Entry 8ZRL (X-ray diffraction, 2.60 A resolution); this record covers chains A and I of the 10 polymer chains in the assembly.

Chain A (and I):
Molecule: NAD-dependent methanol dehydrogenase
Organism: Bacillus methanolicus MGA3
Notes: EC 1.1.1.244; chain I of this document is another copy of the same molecule, construct and numbering; everything in this record applies to it too
UniProtKB: I3E2P9 (I3E2P9_BACMM); residues 1-385 here = UniProt positions 1-385
Chain sequence (393 residues; numbered 1 to 393; the number before each row is that of its first residue):
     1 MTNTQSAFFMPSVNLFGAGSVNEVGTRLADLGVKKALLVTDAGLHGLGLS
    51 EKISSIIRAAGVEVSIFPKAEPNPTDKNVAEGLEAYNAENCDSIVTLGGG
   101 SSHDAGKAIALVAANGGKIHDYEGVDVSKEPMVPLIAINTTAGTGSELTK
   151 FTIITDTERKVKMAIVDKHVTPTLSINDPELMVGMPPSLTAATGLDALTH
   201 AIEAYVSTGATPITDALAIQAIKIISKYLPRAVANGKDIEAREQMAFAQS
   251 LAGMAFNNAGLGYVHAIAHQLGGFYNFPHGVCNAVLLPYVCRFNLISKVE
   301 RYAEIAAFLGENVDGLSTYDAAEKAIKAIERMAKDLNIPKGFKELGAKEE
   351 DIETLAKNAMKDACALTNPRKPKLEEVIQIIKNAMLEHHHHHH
Unresolved in the structure: 1-2, 387-393
Differences from the reference sequence: conflict Thr2 (Lys in I3E2P9), Phe9 (Tyr in I3E2P9), Asp30 (Gly in I3E2P9), Gly46 (Ser in I3E2P9), Ser54 (Ala in I3E2P9), Ser55 (Gly in I3E2P9), Ala59 (Glu in I3E2P9), Ser65 (Ala in I3E2P9), Lys118 (Thr in I3E2P9), Glu130 (Lys in I3E2P9), Val285 (Ile in I3E2P9), Tyr289 (His in I3E2P9), Asp320 (Glu in I3E2P9), Lys334 (Arg in I3E2P9), Lys361 (Asn in I3E2P9); expression tag (386-393)
Metal / ion sites: Mn2+: Asp196, His200, His265, His279
Residues lining bound ligands: adenosine-5-diphosphoribose (APR): Asp41, Gly43, Leu44, Pro72, Asn73, Pro74, Gly99, Gly100, Ser101, Ser102, Asp104, Thr140, Thr141, Thr144, Ile153, Lys162, Leu181, Met182, Gly184, Met185, Pro186, Leu189, Thr193, His279
Reported in the primary citation:
  - binding site for adenosine-5-diphosphoribose: Ser101
  - mutagenesis - S101G: decreased binding to adenosine-5-diphosphoribose

Interface between chain A and chain I:
Pairs across the interface (17):
  Ile296(A) - Pro230(I)
  Ile296(A) - Arg231(I)
  Ile296(A) - Ala234(I)  hydrophobic
  Ile296(A) - Asp335(I)
  Ser297(A) - Arg231(I)
  Ser297(A) - Ala234(I)
  Glu300(A) - Lys227(I)
  Glu300(A) - Arg231(I)  salt bridge
  Gly315(A) - Asn312(I)  hydrogen bond (backbone-side chain)
  Ser317(A) - Gly310(I)
  Tyr319(A) - Arg331(I)
  Tyr319(A) - Asp335(I)  hydrogen bond
  Pro369(A) - Asn235(I)
  Arg370(A) - Ala234(I)
  Lys371(A) - Ala234(I)  hydrogen bond (backbone-backbone)
  Lys371(A) - Asn235(I)
  Lys373(A) - Pro187(I)
Interface residues without a listed pair, chain A (12 interface residues in all): Thr208, Leu316
Interface residues without a listed pair, chain I (12 interface residues in all): Glu311, Asn337

Overview:
The chain A/chain I interface involves 12 residues from each chain, with 3 hydrogen bonds and 1 salt bridge.
Polar pairs include Glu300(A)-Arg231(I), Gly315(A)-Asn312(I) and Tyr319(A)-Asp335(I). Bound to chain A:
adenosine-5-diphosphoribose. From the paper: a binding site for adenosine-5-diphosphoribose at Ser101(A);
S101G of chain A reduces binding to adenosine-5-diphosphoribose.
Chain A and chain I are both NAD-dependent methanol dehydrogenase (Bacillus methanolicus MGA3); the structure,
Crystal structure of methanol dehydrogenase2 from Bacillus methanolicus complexed with an inhibitor, was
determined by X-ray diffraction together with 9JAV, 9JAW, 9JAX and 8WV3 from the same study.
